9CT4 - chains B and D of the 4 polymer chains in the assembly; structure by electron microscopy, 3.29 A resolution.

Chain B (and D):
Molecule: Stimulator of interferon genes protein
Source organism: Homo sapiens
Notes: chain D of this document is another copy of the same molecule, construct and numbering; everything in this record applies to it too
UniProt: Q86WV6 (STING_HUMAN); numbering as in UniProt (aligned over 1-344)
Chain sequence (363 residues; row label = number of the first residue in the row):
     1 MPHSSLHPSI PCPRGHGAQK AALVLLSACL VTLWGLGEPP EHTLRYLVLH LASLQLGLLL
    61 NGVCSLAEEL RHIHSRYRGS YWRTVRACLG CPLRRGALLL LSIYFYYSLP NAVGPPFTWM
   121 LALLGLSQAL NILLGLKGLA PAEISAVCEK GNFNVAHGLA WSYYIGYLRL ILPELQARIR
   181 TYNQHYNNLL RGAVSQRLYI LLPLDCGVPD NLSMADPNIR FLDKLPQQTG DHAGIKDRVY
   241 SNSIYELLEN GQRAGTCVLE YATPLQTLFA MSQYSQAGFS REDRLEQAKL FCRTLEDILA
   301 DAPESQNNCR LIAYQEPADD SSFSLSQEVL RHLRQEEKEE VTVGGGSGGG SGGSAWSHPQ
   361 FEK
Disordered / not traced: 1-4, 111-115, 189-191, 228-237, 318-322, 334-363
Construct notes: expression tag (345-363)
Ligand contacts:
  - 9IM (1-[(2-chloro-6-fluorophenyl)methyl]-3,3-dimethyl-2-oxo-N-[(2,4,6-trifluorophenyl)methyl]-2,3-dihydro-1H-indole-6-carboxamide): Leu49, His50, Ser53, Met120, Leu123, Leu124
  - A1AZ0 (1-[(2E)-4-{5-carbamoyl-2-[(1-ethyl-3-methyl-1H-pyrazole-5-carbonyl)amino]-7-methoxy-1H-1,3-benzimidazol-1-yl}but-2-en-1-yl]-2-[(1-ethyl-3-methyl-1H-pyrazole-5-carbonyl)amino]-7-[3-(morpholin-4-yl)propoxy]-1H-1,3-benzimidazole-5-carboxamide): Leu159, Ser162, Tyr163, Gly166, Tyr167, Arg238, Val239, Tyr240, Ser241, Asn242, Thr263, Pro264
Curated features (UniProtKB/Swiss-Prot):
  - region: Glu340 to Gly344 (C-terminal tail (CTT))
  - binding site (2',3'-cGAMP): Ser162, Tyr167, Arg238, Thr263
  - binding site (3',3'-c-di-GMP): Ser162, Tyr167, Arg238 to Ser241, Thr263
  - binding site (2',3'-cUAMP): Tyr167, Arg238, Thr263
  - modified residue: Thr229 (Phosphothreonine), Ser241 (Phosphoserine)
  - lipidation (S-palmitoyl cysteine): Cys88, Cys91
  - cross-link (Glycyl lysine isopeptide (Lys-Gly)): Lys20 (interchain with G-Cter in ubiquitin), Lys150 (interchain with G-Cter in ubiquitin), Lys236 (interchain with G-Cter in ubiquitin), Lys338 (interchain with G-Cter in SUMO)
  - natural variant: Val147 (V147L: In SAVI), Asn154 (N154S: In SAVI), Val155 (V155M: In SAVI), His232 (H232R: Activated by both 2'-3' linked cGAMP and 3'-3' linked cGAMP), Arg284 (R284S: Found in a 9-month-old patient who died following a fever and severe neck abscess without indication of any severe bacterial infection)
  - mutagenesis: Ile10 (I10Q: Abolished ability to induce the production of type I interferon), Arg14 (R14A: Abolished ability to induce the production of type I interferon), Lys20 (K20R: Does not affect amount of ubiquitination), Leu26 (L26A: Reduced homooligomerization and activation in presence of coumpond C53), Leu30 (L30A: Reduced homooligomerization and activation in presence of coumpond C53), Leu44 (L44A: Reduced homooligomerization and activation in presence of coumpond C53), Glu68 (E68A: Abolished ability to induce the production of type I interferon), Glu69 (E69A: Abolished ability to induce the production of type I interferon), Arg76 to Arg78 (Abolishes the endoplasmic reticulum location), Cys91 (C91S: Abolished inhibition by small-molecule H-151; abolished palmitoylation), Tyr104 (Y104A: Reduced homooligomerization and activation in presence of coumpond C53), Lys137 (K137R: Does not affect amount of ubiquitination), 24 further mutagenesis entries in UniProt
Reported in the primary citation:
  - binding site for A1AZ0: Ser162, Tyr163, Tyr167, Arg238, Tyr240, Ser241, Thr263

How chain B and chain D interact:
Residue-residue contacts (10; chain B residue first):
  Ser272(B) with Ser275(D)
  Gln273(B) with Tyr274(D); Ser275(D), hydrogen bond (backbone-backbone)
  Tyr274(B) with Gln273(D); Ser275(D)
  Ser275(B) with Ser272(D); Gln273(D), hydrogen bond (backbone-backbone); Tyr274(D); Ser275(D)
  Gln276(B) with Arg281(D)
Also at the interface, not in a pair above, chain B (7 interface residues in all): Phe279, Arg281
Also at the interface, not in a pair above, chain D (7 interface residues in all): Gln276, Phe279

Summary:
Chain B and chain D each contribute 7 residues to their interface; the contacts include 2 hydrogen bonds. The
hydrogen-bonded pair Gln273(B)-Ser275(D) is a backbone contact. Chain B binds compound A1AZ0 and compound 9IM.
From the paper: a binding site for A1AZ0 at Ser162(B), Tyr163(B) and Tyr167(B) among others.
Both chains are Stimulator of interferon genes protein (Homo sapiens). Entry 9CT4 (HsSTING with diABZI and
C53, curved conformation) was determined by electron microscopy, deposited together with 9CT3, 9CT5 and 9CT6.
